Entry 3WS9 (X-ray diffraction, 2.99 A resolution); this record covers chain A.

== Chain A ==
Name: cAMP and cAMP-inhibited cGMP 3', 5'-cyclic phosphodiesterase 10A
Source organism: Homo sapiens
Notes: EC 3.1.4.17, 3.1.4.35; fragment: catalytic domain
Reference sequence: Q9Y233 (PDE10_HUMAN); residues 449-789 here correspond to UniProt positions 439-779 (UniProt number = residue number - 10)
Amino-acid sequence (345 residues; row label = number of the first residue in the row):
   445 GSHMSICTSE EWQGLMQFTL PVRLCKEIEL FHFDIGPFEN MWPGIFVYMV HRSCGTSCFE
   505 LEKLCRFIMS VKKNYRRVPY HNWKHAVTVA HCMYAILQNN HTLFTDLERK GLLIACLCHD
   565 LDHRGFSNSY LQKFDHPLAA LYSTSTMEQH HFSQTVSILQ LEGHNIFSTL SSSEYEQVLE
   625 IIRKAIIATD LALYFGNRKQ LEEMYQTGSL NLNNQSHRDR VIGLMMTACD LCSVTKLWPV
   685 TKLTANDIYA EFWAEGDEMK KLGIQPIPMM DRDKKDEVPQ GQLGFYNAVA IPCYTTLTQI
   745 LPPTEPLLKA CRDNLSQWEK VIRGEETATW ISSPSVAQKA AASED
Disordered / not traced: 445-446, 771-789
Sequence notes: expression tag (445-448)
Ion coordination: Zn2+: His529, His563, Asp564, Asp674; Mg2+ near Asp564 (its only coordinating residue here)
Residues lining bound ligands: X4D (7-[2-(5-methyl-1-phenyl-1H-benzimidazol-2-yl)ethyl]imidazo[1,5-b]pyridazine): Ser677, Val678, Ile692, Tyr693, Phe696, Pro712, Met713, Glu721, Val722, Gly725, Gln726, Gly728, Phe729, Val733

== Summary ==
Chain A binds compound X4D. His529, His563, Asp564 and Asp674 form the Zn2+ site.
Chain A is cAMP and cAMP-inhibited cGMP 3', 5'-cyclic phosphodiesterase 10A (Homo sapiens); the structure,
Crystal structure of PDE10A in complex with a benzimdazole inhibitor, was determined by X-ray diffraction
(same publication as 3WS8).
